Entry 7V2Q (electron microscopy, 3.24 A resolution); this record covers chains A and N of the 23 polymer chains in the assembly.

[Chain A]
Molecule: 16s ribosomal RNA
Organism: Thermus thermophilus HB8
Sequence (1522 nucleotides; numbered 1 to 1522; the number before each row is that of its first residue):
     1 UUUGUUGGAG AGUUUGAUCC UGGCUCAGGG UGAACGCUGG CGGCGUGCCU AAGACAUGCA
    61 AGUCGUGCGG GCCGCGGGGU UUUACUCCGU GGUCAGCGGC GGACGGGUGA GUAACGCGUG
   121 GGUGACCUAC CCGGAAGAGG GGGACAACCC GGGGAAACUC GGGCUAAUCC CCCAUGUGGA
   181 CCCGCCCCUU GGGGUGUGUC CAAAGGGCUU UGCCCGCUUC CGGAUGGGCC CGCGUCCCAU
   241 CAGCUAGUUG GUGGGGUAAU GGCCCACCAA GGCGACGACG GGUAGCCGGU CUGAGAGGAU
   301 GGCCGGCCAC AGGGGCACUG AGACACGGGC CCCACUCCUA CGGGAGGCAG CAGUUAGGAA
   361 UCUUCCGCAA UGGGCGCAAG CCUGACGGAG CGACGCCGCU UGGAGGAAGA AGCCCUUCGG
   421 GGUGUAAACU CCUGAACCCG GGACGAAACC CCCGACGAGG GGACUGACGG UACCGGGGUA
   481 AUAGCGCCGG CCAACUCCGU GCCAGCAGCC GCGGUAAUAC GGAGGGCGCG AGCGUUACCC
   541 GGAUUCACUG GGCGUAAAGG GCGUGUAGGC GGCCUGGGGC GUCCCAUGUG AAAGACCACG
   601 GCUCAACCGU GGGGGAGCGU GGGAUACGCU CAGGCUAGAC GGUGGGAGAG GGUGGUGGAA
   661 UUCCCGGAGU AGCGGUGAAA UGCGCAGAUA CCGGGAGGAA CGCCGAUGGC GAAGGCAGCC
   721 ACCUGGUCCA CCCGUGACGC UGAGGCGCGA AAGCGUGGGG AGCAAACCGG AUUAGAUACC
   781 CGGGUAGUCC ACGCCCUAAA CGAUGCGCGC UAGGUCUCUG GGUCUCCUGG GGGCCGAAGC
   841 UAACGCGUUA AGCGCGCCGC CUGGGGAGUA CGGCCGCAAG GCUGAAACUC AAAGGAAUUG
   901 ACGGGGGCCC GCACAAGCGG UGGAGCAUGU GGUUUAAUUC GAAGCAACGC GAAGAACCUU
   961 ACCAGGCCUU GACAUGCUAG GGAACCCGGG UGAAAGCCUG GGGUGCCCCG CGAGGGGAGC
  1021 CCUAGCACAG GUGCUGCAUG GCCGUCGUCA GCUCGUGCCG UGAGGUGUUG GGUUAAGUCC
  1081 CGCAACGAGC GCAACCCCCG CCGUUAGUUG CCAGCGGUUC GGCCGGGCAC UCUAACGGGA
  1141 CUGCCCGCGA AAGCGGGAGG AAGGAGGGGA CGACGUCUGG UCAGCAUGGC CCUUACGGCC
  1201 UGGGCGACAC ACGUGCUACA AUGCCCACUA CAAAGCGAUG CCACCCGGCA ACGGGGAGCU
  1261 AAUCGCAAAA AGGUGGGCCC AGUUCGGAUU GGGGUCUGCA ACCCGACCCC AUGAAGCCGG
  1321 AAUCGCUAGU AAUCGCGGAU CAGCCAUGCC GCGGUGAAUA CGUUCCCGGG CCUUGUACAC
  1381 ACCGCCCGUC ACGCCAUGGG AGCGGGCUCU ACCCGAAGUC GCCGGGAGCC UACGGGCAGG
  1441 CGCCGAGGGU AGGGCCCGUG ACUGGGGCGA AGUCGUAACA AGGUAGCUGU ACCGGAAGGU
  1501 GCGGCUGGAU CACCUCCUUU CU
Unresolved in the structure: 1-4, 773-779, 1379-1484, 1509-1522
Reported in the primary citation:
  - mutagenesis - A901G: decreased catalytic activity

[Chain N]
Protein: 30S ribosomal protein S14 type Z
Organism: Thermus thermophilus HB8
Reference sequence: P0DOY6 (RS14Z_THET8); residues 1-61 here = UniProt positions 1-61
Sequence (61 residues; numbered 1 to 61; the number before each row is that of its first residue):
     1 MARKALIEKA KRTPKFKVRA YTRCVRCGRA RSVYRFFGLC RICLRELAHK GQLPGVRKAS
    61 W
Unresolved in the structure: 1
Bound ions: Zn2+: Cys24, Cys27, Cys40, Cys43
UniProt features mapped onto this chain:
  - binding site (Zn(2+)): Cys24, Cys27, Cys40, Cys43

[How chain A and chain N interact]
Residue-residue contacts (64):
  G951(A) - Arg29(N)  phosphate contact
  G951(A) - Arg41(N)  phosphate contact
  A952(A) - Arg29(N)  salt bridge to the phosphate
  A952(A) - Arg31(N)  hydrogen bond to the sugar
  A952(A) - Ser32(N)  hydrogen bond to the phosphate
  A952(A) - Arg41(N)  salt bridge to the phosphate
  A953(A) - Arg31(N)  phosphate contact
  A953(A) - Ser32(N)  hydrogen bond to the sugar
  A953(A) - Tyr34(N)  base contact
  G954(A) - Arg31(N)  phosphate contact
  A955(A) - Arg31(N)  salt bridge to the phosphate
  C957(A) - Val18(N)  base contact
  C957(A) - Arg19(N)  hydrogen bond to the sugar
  C958(A) - Lys9(N)  phosphate contact
  C958(A) - Arg19(N)  sugar contact
  C958(A) - Tyr21(N)  sugar contact
  U959(A) - Leu6(N)  phosphate contact
  U959(A) - Lys9(N)  salt bridge to the phosphate
  U959(A) - Tyr21(N)  sugar contact
  U959(A) - Arg23(N)  hydrogen bond to the phosphate
  A961(A) - Arg3(N)  salt bridge to the phosphate
  A972(A) - Ala5(N)  base contact
  A972(A) - Glu8(N)  base contact
  A972(A) - Arg12(N)  hydrogen bond to the sugar
  C973(A) - Lys4(N)  base contact
  C973(A) - Glu8(N)  sugar contact
  G1030(A) - Lys4(N)  salt bridge to the phosphate
  G1031(A) - Arg3(N)  phosphate contact
  G1031(A) - Lys4(N)  hydrogen bond to the phosphate
  U1032(A) - Ala2(N)  hydrogen bond to the base
  U1032(A) - Arg3(N)  sugar contact
  C1042(A) - Arg45(N)  hydrogen bond to the phosphate
  C1043(A) - Arg45(N)  salt bridge to the phosphate
  C1097(A) - Ser60(N)  hydrogen bond to the sugar
  C1098(A) - Trp61(N)  sugar contact
  G1168(A) - Trp61(N)  base contact
  G1169(A) - Ser60(N)  sugar contact
  G1169(A) - Trp61(N)  sugar contact
  A1170(A) - Lys58(N)  hydrogen bond to the phosphate
  A1170(A) - Ser60(N)  sugar contact
  C1171(A) - Lys58(N)  salt bridge to the phosphate
  G1184(A) - Ala2(N)  phosphate contact
  G1184(A) - Cys27(N)  hydrogen bond to the sugar
  G1184(A) - Arg29(N)  hydrogen bond to the sugar
  G1184(A) - Ile42(N)  base contact
  G1184(A) - Cys43(N)  base contact
  G1184(A) - Glu46(N)  hydrogen bond to the base
  C1185(A) - Ala2(N)  phosphate contact
  C1185(A) - Cys27(N)  sugar contact
  G1198(A) - Arg3(N)  salt bridge to the phosphate
  G1198(A) - Ala5(N)  phosphate contact
  C1199(A) - Lys9(N)  phosphate contact
  U1201(A) - Arg19(N)  salt bridge to the phosphate
  G1298(A) - Val18(N)  phosphate contact
  C1299(A) - Phe16(N)  stacking on the base
  C1299(A) - Arg19(N)  base contact
  A1339(A) - Tyr34(N)  sugar contact
  U1340(A) - Val33(N)  sugar contact
  U1340(A) - Arg35(N)  hydrogen bond to the phosphate
  C1341(A) - Thr22(N)  hydrogen bond to the phosphate
  C1341(A) - Arg35(N)  salt bridge to the phosphate
  A1342(A) - Val18(N)  base contact
  A1342(A) - Arg35(N)  salt bridge to the phosphate
  C1352(A) - Trp61(N)  hydrogen bond to the phosphate
Other interface residues (no listed pair), chain A (39 interface residues in all): U960, G1041, C1200, A1300, G1351
Other interface residues (no listed pair), chain N (31 interface residues in all): Lys17, Ala59

[Overview]
The interface between chain A and chain N involves 39 residues on one side and 31 on the other, with 17
hydrogen bonds, 12 salt bridges and 1 aromatic stacking contact. Polar contacts include U1032(A)-Ala2(N),
G1184(A)-Glu46(N) and A952(A)-Arg31(N). UniProt lists 4 Zn2+-binding residues on chain N. From the paper:
A901G of chain A reduces catalytic activity.
Here chain A is 16s ribosomal RNA and chain N is 30S ribosomal protein S14 type Z, both from Thermus
thermophilus HB8. Entry 7V2Q (T.thermophilus 30S ribosome with KsgA, class K6) was determined by electron
microscopy, deposited together with 7V2L, 7V2M, 7V2N, 7V2O and 7V2P.
